PDB entry 7W1D | X-ray diffraction, 2.78 A resolution | chains A and B of the 3 polymer chains in the assembly

Chain A (and B):
Molecule: K1 lyase
From: Klebsiella phage NTUH-K2044-K1-1
Notes: chain B of this document is another copy of the same molecule, construct and numbering; everything in this record applies to it too
UniProtKB: A0A068Q5Q5 (A0A068Q5Q5_9CAUD); residues 1-651 here = UniProt positions 1-651
Amino-acid sequence (671 residues; row label = number of the first residue in the row; numbers below 1 keep their minus sign (Met-19 is residue -19)):
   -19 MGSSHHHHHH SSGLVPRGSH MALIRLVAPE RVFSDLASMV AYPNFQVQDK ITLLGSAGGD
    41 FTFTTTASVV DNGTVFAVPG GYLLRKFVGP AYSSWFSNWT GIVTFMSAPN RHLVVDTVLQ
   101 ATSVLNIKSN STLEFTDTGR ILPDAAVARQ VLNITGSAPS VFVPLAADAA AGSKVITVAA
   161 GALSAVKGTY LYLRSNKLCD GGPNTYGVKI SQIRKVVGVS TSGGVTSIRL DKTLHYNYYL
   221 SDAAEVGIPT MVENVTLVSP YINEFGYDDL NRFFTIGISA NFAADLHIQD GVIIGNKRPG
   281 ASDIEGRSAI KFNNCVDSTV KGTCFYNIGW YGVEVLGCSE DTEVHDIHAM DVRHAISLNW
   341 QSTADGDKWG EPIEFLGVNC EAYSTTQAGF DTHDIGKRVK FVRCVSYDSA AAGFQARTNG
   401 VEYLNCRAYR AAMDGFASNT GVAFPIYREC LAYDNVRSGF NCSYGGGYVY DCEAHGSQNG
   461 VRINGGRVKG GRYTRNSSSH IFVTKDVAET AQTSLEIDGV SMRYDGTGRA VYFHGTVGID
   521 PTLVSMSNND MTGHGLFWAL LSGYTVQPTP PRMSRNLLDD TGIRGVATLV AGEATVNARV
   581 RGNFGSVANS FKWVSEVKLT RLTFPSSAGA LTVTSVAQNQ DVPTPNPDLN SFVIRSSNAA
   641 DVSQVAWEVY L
Disordered / not traced: -19 to 9 (chain B: -19 to 7)
Construct notes: initiating methionine (-19); expression tag (-18 to 0); conflict Thr213 (Ala in A0A068Q5Q5), Ile256 (Ser in A0A068Q5Q5); engineered mutation Ala391 (Asp in A0A068Q5Q5), Ala392 (Asp in A0A068Q5Q5)
Swiss-Prot annotation at these positions:
  - binding site (substrate): Gln130, Lys177, Asn217, Lys291, Glu314, Asn339, Trp340, Arg378
  - site: Tyr311 (Important for catalysis), His373 (Important for catalysis), Arg397 (Important for catalysis), Arg472 (Important for the adsorption and infectivity of phage)
  - mutagenesis: Lys291 (K291A: Almost complete loss of enzymatic activity), Tyr311 (Y311A: Almost complete loss of enzymatic activity), Glu314 (E314A: 50% loss of enzymatic activity), Arg333 (R333A: Almost complete loss of enzymatic activity), His334 (H334A: Almost complete loss of enzymatic activity), His373 (H373A: Complete loss of enzymatic activity), Arg378 (R378A: Almost no effect on enzymatic activity), Arg397 (R397A: Almost complete loss of enzymatic activity), Arg472 (R472A: 70% loss of enzymatic activity and 20% loss of adsorption efficiency)
What the authors report for this chain:
  - binding site for citric acid: Arg333, His334, Arg397
  - mutagenesis - K154A/K167A/T213A/H215A: decreased stability
  - mutagenesis - H373A: abolished catalytic activity
  - mutagenesis - Y311A, R378A/R472A, R397A, R472A: decreased catalytic activity
  - catalytic residues: Tyr311, His373 (proposed by the authors, not directly observed)
  - catalytic residues: Arg397
  - mutagenesis - R378A: unchanged catalytic activity

How chain A and chain B interact:
Pairs across the interface (106):
  Glu10(A) with Ala8(B)
  Lys30(A) with Lys30(B)
  Thr32(A) with Lys30(B)
  Leu34(A) with Asp29(B); Thr42(B)
  Tyr72(A) with Val68(B), hydrophobic; Gly69(B)
  Ser74(A) with Val68(B)
  Asp96(A) with Val68(B)
  Asp117(A) with Asn110(B); Thr112(B), hydrogen bond; Asn234(B), hydrogen bond
  Thr118(A) with Asn90(B)
  Tyr241(A) with Asn234(B)
  Phe245(A) with Lys167(B); Gly168(B); Lys195(B); Val197(B), hydrophobic
  Asp248(A) with Lys167(B), salt bridge
  Asp249(A) with Lys167(B), salt bridge
  Pro279(A) with Val197(B)
  Gly280(A) with Arg209(B)
  Tyr306(A) with Lys195(B), hydrogen bond; Asp211(B)
  His328(A) with Asp297(B), salt bridge
  Met330(A) with Asp211(B)
  Asn359(A) with Glu323(B), hydrogen bond; Leu356(B)
  Glu361(A) with Asp321(B); Glu354(B)
  Tyr363(A) with Lys212(B); Thr213(B); His215(B), hydrogen bond; Glu320(B); Asp321(B)
  Ser364(A) with Lys154(B), hydrogen bond; Thr213(B)
  Arg383(A) with Leu356(B); Val382(B)
  Tyr387(A) with His215(B); Glu354(B), hydrogen bond; Arg378(B)
  Asp388(A) with Gly152(B); Lys154(B); Thr213(B), hydrogen bond
  Asn405(A) with Leu404(B)
  Arg407(A) with Glu354(B), salt bridge; Lys380(B)
  Tyr409(A) with Arg378(B)
  Arg410(A) with Gly152(B); Thr213(B), hydrogen bond; Leu214(B), hydrogen bond (side chain-backbone); His215(B)
  Glu429(A) with Arg428(B), salt bridge; Glu429(B)
  Leu431(A) with Glu402(B)
  Glu453(A) with Arg428(B), salt bridge
  Gly471(A) with Arg467(B), hydrogen bond (backbone-side chain)
  Arg472(A) with Tyr448(B)
  Gly499(A) with Arg467(B), hydrogen bond (backbone-side chain); Lys469(B)
  Ser501(A) with Arg467(B)
  Arg503(A) with Ser494(B), hydrogen bond
  Asn528(A) with Glu496(B); Ser527(B), hydrogen bond; Asn528(B)
  Asp530(A) with Glu496(B)
  Arg555(A) with Ser554(B), hydrogen bond; Arg555(B); Glu596(B), salt bridge
  Leu557(A) with Ser525(B); Arg552(B)
  Asp559(A) with Arg552(B), hydrogen bond (backbone-side chain)
  Asp560(A) with Ser494(B); Leu523(B)
  Ile563(A) with Thr522(B); Arg552(B)
  Arg564(A) with Pro550(B); Pro551(B)
  Lys598(A) with Met553(B), hydrogen bond (side chain-backbone); Glu596(B), salt bridge; Leu651(B)
  Thr600(A) with Val594(B)
  Arg601(A) with Val594(B); Thr612(B), hydrogen bond; Val613(B), hydrogen bond (side chain-backbone)
  Leu602(A) with Phe584(B); Val594(B), hydrophobic
  Phe604(A) with Phe584(B), hydrophobic; Thr614(B); Ser615(B); Val616(B), hydrophobic
  Ser606(A) with Arg635(B), hydrogen bond (backbone-side chain)
  Ala608(A) with Thr614(B); Arg635(B), hydrogen bond (backbone-side chain)
  Gly609(A) with Thr612(B)
  Ala610(A) with Ala610(B), hydrophobic; Leu611(B); Thr612(B)
  Ser637(A) with Ser637(B)
  Glu648(A) with Arg552(B); Met553(B), hydrogen bond (side chain-backbone)
  Val649(A) with Arg552(B), hydrogen bond (backbone-side chain)
  Tyr650(A) with Arg552(B); Met553(B), hydrogen bond (side chain-backbone); Ser554(B)
Also at the interface, not in a pair above, chain A (67 interface residues in all): Trp75, Gly246, Asn307, Asp326, Val385, Asp451, Pro605, Ser607, Gln644
Also at the interface, not in a pair above, chain B (76 interface residues in all): Lys66, Ser111, Ala151, Gly198, Arg383, Tyr450, Asp451, Asp498, Thr549, Lys592, Trp593, Ser595

Summary:
Chain A and chain B form an interface of 67 and 76 residues respectively; the contacts include 24 hydrogen
bonds and 8 salt bridges. Polar contacts include Asp248(A)-Lys167(B), Asp249(A)-Lys167(B) and
His328(A)-Asp297(B). The paper reports catalytic residues Tyr311(A), His373(A) and Arg397(A); Y311A,
R378A/R472A and R397A of chain A, among others, reduce catalytic activity; 7 substitutions were tested in all.
Chain A and chain B are both K1 lyase (Klebsiella phage NTUH-K2044-K1-1); the structure, Crystal structure of
Klebsiella pneumoniae K1 capsule-specific polysaccharide lyase in a C2 crystal form, was determined by X-ray
diffraction (same publication as 7W1C and 7W1E).
